Entry 9LZW (electron microscopy, 3.10 A resolution); this record covers chains A and B of the 12 polymer chains in the assembly.

[Chain A (and B)]
Protein: Capsid protein alpha
Source organism: Flock house virus
Notes: EC 3.4.23.44; chain B of this document is another copy of the same molecule, construct and numbering; everything in this record applies to it too
UniProt: P12870 (CAPSD_FHV); numbering as in UniProt (aligned over 1-363)
Sequence (363 residues; numbered 1 to 363; the number before each row is that of its first residue):
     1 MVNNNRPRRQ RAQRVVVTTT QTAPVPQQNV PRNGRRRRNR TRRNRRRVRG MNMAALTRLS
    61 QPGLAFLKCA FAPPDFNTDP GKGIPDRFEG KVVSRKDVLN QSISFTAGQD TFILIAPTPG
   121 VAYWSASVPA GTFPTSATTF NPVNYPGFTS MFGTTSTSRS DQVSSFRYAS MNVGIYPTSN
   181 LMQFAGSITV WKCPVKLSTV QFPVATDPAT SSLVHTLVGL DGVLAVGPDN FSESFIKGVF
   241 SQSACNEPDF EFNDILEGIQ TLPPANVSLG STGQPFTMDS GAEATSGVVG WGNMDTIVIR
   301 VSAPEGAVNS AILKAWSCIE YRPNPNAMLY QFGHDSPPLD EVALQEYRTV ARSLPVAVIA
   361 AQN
Disordered / not traced: 1-20, 32-56 (chain B: 1-57)
Disulfide bonds: Cys69-Cys318
UniProt features mapped onto this chain:
  - active site: Asp75
  - binding site (Ca(2+)): Asp161, Asp221, Asp249, Glu251, Gly273
  - site: Asn363 (Cleavage)

[Chain A / chain B interface]
Residue-residue contacts (60):
  Val25(A) - Ser232(B)
  Gln27(A) - Phe231(B)
  Gln27(A) - Ser232(B)
  Gln27(A) - Glu233(B)
  Asn29(A) - Pro228(B)
  Asn29(A) - Asp229(B)
  Pro31(A) - Leu354(B)
  Lys192(A) - Pro325(B)
  Cys193(A) - Pro325(B)  hydrophobic
  Pro194(A) - Ser164(B)  hydrogen bond (backbone-side chain)
  Pro194(A) - Arg322(B)
  Pro194(A) - Pro323(B)
  Pro194(A) - Pro325(B)
  Lys196(A) - Ser165(B)
  Lys196(A) - Asp254(B)
  Leu197(A) - Asp254(B)
  Ser198(A) - Asp254(B)
  Ser198(A) - Ile255(B)  hydrogen bond (side chain-backbone)
  Ser198(A) - Leu256(B)
  Thr199(A) - His215(B)
  Thr199(A) - Glu257(B)
  Val200(A) - Glu257(B)
  Gln201(A) - Glu257(B)  hydrogen bond (backbone-backbone)
  Gln201(A) - Gly258(B)
  Gln201(A) - Ile259(B)
  Gln201(A) - Pro264(B)
  Pro203(A) - Asn266(B)
  Ala209(A) - Asn266(B)
  Thr210(A) - Val204(B)
  Thr210(A) - Asn266(B)
  Ser211(A) - Val214(B)
  Ser211(A) - Pro264(B)
  Ser211(A) - Ala265(B)  hydrogen bond (side chain-backbone)
  Leu213(A) - Leu213(B)
  Val218(A) - Ser160(B)
  Val218(A) - Ile255(B)
  Gly219(A) - Asn324(B)
  Asp221(A) - Asp161(B)
  Asp221(A) - Asn326(B)  hydrogen bond (backbone-side chain)
  Gly222(A) - Pro325(B)
  Ala225(A) - Asn326(B)
  Pro228(A) - Pro325(B)
  Pro228(A) - Tyr330(B)  hydrophobic
  Asp229(A) - Tyr330(B)
  Asn246(A) - Phe88(B)
  Asn246(A) - Arg322(B)
  Glu247(A) - Glu251(B)
  Glu247(A) - Phe252(B)
  Pro248(A) - Arg87(B)
  Pro248(A) - Phe250(B)
  Asp249(A) - Asp249(B)
  Asp249(A) - Glu251(B)
  Ser271(A) - Thr157(B)
  Asp295(A) - Arg322(B)  salt bridge
  Glu341(A) - Arg87(B)  salt bridge
  Leu344(A) - Arg87(B)
  Gln345(A) - Arg87(B)  hydrogen bond
  Gln345(A) - Leu339(B)
  Arg348(A) - Arg87(B)
  Arg352(A) - Glu89(B)  salt bridge
Interface residues without a listed pair, chain A (47 interface residues in all): Pro24, Val30, Trp191, Val204, Asp207, Pro208, Leu224, Gly227, Glu251, Gly270, Gly273
Interface residues without a listed pair, chain B (49 interface residues in all): Asp86, Ala205, Thr206, Ser212, Asn230, Thr261, Val267, Gln331, Arg352, Ser353, Pro355

[Overview]
47 residues of chain A and 49 residues of chain B are in contact, with 6 hydrogen bonds and 3 salt bridges.
Polar pairs include Asp295(A)-Arg322(B), Glu341(A)-Arg87(B) and Arg352(A)-Glu89(B). From UniProt: active-site
residue Asp75(A) and 5 Ca2+-binding residues on chain A.
Chain A and chain B are both Capsid protein alpha (Flock house virus); the structure, Bent-contact of Flock
House Virus early disassembly intermediate, was determined by electron microscopy (same publication as 9LZL).
